Entry 6SEE (electron microscopy, 4.20 A resolution (low resolution: residue-level contacts below are approximate; hydrogen-bond / salt-bridge calls are withheld)); this record covers chains H and I of the 11 polymer chains in the assembly.

# Chain H
Molecule: Histone H2B type 1-C/E/F/G/I
Organism: Homo sapiens
UniProt: P62807 (H2B1C_HUMAN); residues 0-125 here correspond to UniProt positions 1-126 (UniProt number = residue number + 1)
Chain sequence (126 residues; each row starts with the number of its first residue; numbering starts at 0):
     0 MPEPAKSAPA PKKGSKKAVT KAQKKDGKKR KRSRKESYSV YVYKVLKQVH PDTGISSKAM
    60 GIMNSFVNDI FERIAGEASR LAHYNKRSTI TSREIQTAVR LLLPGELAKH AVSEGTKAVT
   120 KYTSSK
Unresolved in the structure: 0-34, 125
UniProt features mapped onto this chain:
  - modified residue: Pro1 (N-acetylproline), Glu2 (ADP-ribosyl glutamic acid), Lys5 (N6-(2-hydroxyisobutyryl)lysine), Ser6 (ADP-ribosylserine), Lys11 (N6-(beta-hydroxybutyryl)lysine), Lys12 (N6-(2-hydroxyisobutyryl)lysine), Ser14 (Phosphoserine), Lys15 (N6-acetyllysine), Lys16 (N6-(beta-hydroxybutyryl)lysine), Lys20 (N6-(2-hydroxyisobutyryl)lysine), Lys23 (N6-(2-hydroxyisobutyryl)lysine), Lys24 (N6-(2-hydroxyisobutyryl)lysine), Lys34 (N6-(2-hydroxyisobutyryl)lysine), Glu35 (PolyADP-ribosyl glutamic acid), Ser36 (Phosphoserine), Lys43 (N6-(2-hydroxyisobutyryl)lysine), Lys46 (N6-(2-hydroxyisobutyryl)lysine), Lys57 (N6,N6-dimethyllysine), Arg79 (Dimethylated arginine), Lys85 (N6,N6,N6-trimethyllysine) and 6 more in UniProt
  - glycosylation: Ser112 (O-linked (GlcNAc) serine)
  - cross-link (Glycyl lysine isopeptide (Lys-Gly)): Lys5 (interchain with G-Cter in SUMO2), Lys20 (interchain with G-Cter in SUMO2), Lys34 (interchain with G-Cter in ubiquitin), Lys120 (interchain with G-Cter in ubiquitin)

# Chain I
Molecule: 145-nt DNA strand
Organism: synthetic construct
Sequence (145 nucleotides; each row starts with the number of its first residue; numbers below 1 keep their minus sign (DA-72 is residue -72)):
   -72 ATCAGAATCC CGGTGCCGAG GCCGCTCAAT TGGTCGTAGA CAGCTCTAGC ACCGCTTAAA
   -12 CGCACGTACG CGCTGTCCCC CGCGTTTTAA CCGCCAAGGG GATTACTCCC TAGTCTCCAG
    48 GCACGTGTCA GATATATACA TCGAT

# Chain H / chain I interface
Pairs across the interface (12):
  Tyr42(H) with DG-53(I)
  Gly53(H) with DG-53(I)
  Ile54(H) with DA-54(I); DG-53(I)
  Ser55(H) with DA-54(I)
  Ser56(H) with DA-54(I)
  Lys85(H) with DG-34(I)
  Arg86(H) with DG-34(I); DA-33(I)
  Ser87(H) with DA-35(I); DG-34(I)
  Thr88(H) with DG-34(I)
Also at the interface, not in a pair above, chain H (10 interface residues in all): Lys46
Also at the interface, not in a pair above, chain I (6 interface residues in all): DG-52

# Summary
10 residues of chain H face 6 of chain I across their interface.
Chain H is Histone H2B type 1-C/E/F/G/I (Homo sapiens) and chain I is a 145-nt DNA strand (synthetic
construct); the structure, Class2A : CENP-A nucleosome in complex with CENP-C central region, was determined
by electron microscopy (same publication as 6SE0, 6SE6, 6SEF and 6SEG).
